PDB entry 4DI6 | X-ray diffraction, 2.40 A resolution | chains D and E of the 6 polymer chains in the assembly

[Chain D (and E)]
Name: Nucleoside diphosphate kinase
From: Borrelia burgdorferi
Notes: EC 2.7.4.6; fragment: nucleoside-diphosphate kinase; chain E of this document is another copy of the same molecule, construct and numbering; everything in this record applies to it too
UniProtKB: O51419 (NDK_BORBU); residues 3-169 here correspond to UniProt positions 1-167 (UniProt number = residue number - 2)
Chain sequence (190 residues; row label = number of the first residue in the row; numbers below 1 keep their minus sign (Met-20 is residue -20)):
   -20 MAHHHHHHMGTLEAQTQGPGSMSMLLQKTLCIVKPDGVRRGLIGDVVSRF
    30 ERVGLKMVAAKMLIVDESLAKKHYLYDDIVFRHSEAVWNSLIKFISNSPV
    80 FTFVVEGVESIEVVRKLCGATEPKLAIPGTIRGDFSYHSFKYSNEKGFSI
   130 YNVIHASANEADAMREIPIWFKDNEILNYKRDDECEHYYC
Disordered / not traced: -20 to 0 (chain E: -20 to 1)
Disulfides: Cys164-Cys169
Construct notes: expression tag (-20 to 2)
Curated features (UniProtKB/Swiss-Prot):
  - active site: His134 (Pros-phosphohistidine intermediate)
  - binding site (ATP): Lys13, Arg94, Thr100, Arg111, Asn131

[Chain D / chain E interface]
Residue-residue contacts (53; chain D residue first):
  Val17(D) - Tyr158(E)
  Val17(D) - Arg160(E)
  Arg18(D) - Lys159(E)
  Arg18(D) - Arg160(E)
  Arg18(D) - Asp161(E)  hydrogen bond (backbone-backbone)
  Arg19(D) - Asp161(E)
  Gly20(D) - Glu30(E)
  Gly20(D) - Arg160(E)
  Leu21(D) - Glu30(E)  hydrogen bond (backbone-side chain)
  Ile22(D) - Glu30(E)  hydrogen bond (backbone-side chain)
  Gly23(D) - Gly23(E)
  Gly23(D) - Val26(E)
  Gly23(D) - Ser27(E)
  Gly23(D) - Glu30(E)  hydrogen bond (backbone-side chain)
  Asp24(D) - Ser27(E)  hydrogen bond (backbone-side chain)
  Val26(D) - Gly23(E)
  Ser27(D) - Gly23(E)
  Ser27(D) - Asp24(E)  hydrogen bond (side chain-backbone)
  Glu30(D) - Gly20(E)
  Glu30(D) - Leu21(E)  hydrogen bond (side chain-backbone)
  Glu30(D) - Ile22(E)  hydrogen bond (side chain-backbone)
  Glu30(D) - Gly23(E)  hydrogen bond (side chain-backbone)
  Met36(D) - Met41(E)
  Ala38(D) - Met41(E)
  Ala39(D) - Ala39(E)
  Ala39(D) - Lys40(E)
  Ala39(D) - Met41(E)  hydrogen bond (backbone-backbone)
  Ala39(D) - Phe80(E)  hydrophobic
  Lys40(D) - Ala39(E)
  Met41(D) - Met36(E)
  Met41(D) - Ala38(E)
  Met41(D) - Ala39(E)  hydrogen bond (backbone-backbone)
  Met41(D) - Leu156(E)
  Met41(D) - Tyr158(E)
  Leu42(D) - Leu156(E)
  Ile43(D) - Leu156(E)  hydrophobic
  Ile43(D) - Asn157(E)
  Pro78(D) - Leu156(E)  hydrophobic
  Pro78(D) - Tyr158(E)  hydrophobic
  Phe80(D) - Ala39(E)  hydrophobic
  Phe80(D) - Phe80(E)  hydrophobic
  Leu156(D) - Met41(E)  hydrophobic
  Leu156(D) - Leu42(E)
  Leu156(D) - Ile43(E)
  Asn157(D) - Ile43(E)
  Tyr158(D) - Val17(E)
  Tyr158(D) - Met41(E)
  Tyr158(D) - Pro78(E)  hydrophobic
  Lys159(D) - Arg18(E)
  Arg160(D) - Val17(E)
  Arg160(D) - Arg18(E)
  Asp161(D) - Arg18(E)  hydrogen bond (backbone-backbone)
  Asp161(D) - Arg19(E)
Also at the interface, not in a pair above, chain D (27 interface residues in all): Val37
Also at the interface, not in a pair above, chain E (27 interface residues in all): Val37

[In short]
The chain D/chain E interface involves 27 residues from each chain; the contacts include 12 hydrogen bonds.
Polar pairs include Leu21(D)-Glu30(E), Ile22(D)-Glu30(E) and Gly23(D)-Glu30(E). Curated annotation (UniProt)
lists active-site residue His134(D) and 5 ATP-binding residues on chain D.
Chain D and chain E are both Nucleoside diphosphate kinase (Borrelia burgdorferi); the structure, crystal
structure of nucleoside-diphosphate kinase from Borrelia burgdorferi, was determined by X-ray diffraction
together with 4DZ6 from the same study.
